PDB entry 6LTZ | X-ray diffraction, 1.97 A resolution | chains A and B

Chain A (and B):
Protein: Putative antitoxin HigA3
Source organism: Mycobacterium tuberculosis H37Rv
Notes: chain B of this document is another copy of the same molecule, construct and numbering; everything in this record applies to it too
UniProt: O53333 (HIGA3_MYCTU); residues 1-109 here = UniProt positions 1-109
Chain sequence (117 residues; each row starts with the number of its first residue):
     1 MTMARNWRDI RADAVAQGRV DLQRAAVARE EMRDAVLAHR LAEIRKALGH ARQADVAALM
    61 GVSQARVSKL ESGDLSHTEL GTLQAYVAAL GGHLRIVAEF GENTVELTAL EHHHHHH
Not modelled in the structure: 1-35, 114-117 (chain B: 1-33, 110-117)
Differences from the reference sequence: expression tag (110-117)
What the authors report for this chain:
  - self-association interface (contacts with another copy of this molecule): Val36, Ala38, Ile44, Ala47, Leu48, Leu75, Ser76, His77, Thr78, Glu79, Leu80, Gly81, Leu83, Val87, Leu90, His93, Arg95, Val97, Glu99, Thr104, Glu106, Thr108
  - contacts within the chain: Arg45-Glu71 (salt bridge)
  - conformationally variable residues (order/disorder transition): Asp34, Ala35

How chain A and chain B interact:
Contacting residue pairs (79; chain A residue first):
  Val36(A) with Thr104(B); Val105(B); Glu106(B), hydrogen bond (backbone-backbone)
  Leu37(A) with Glu106(B)
  Ala38(A) with Glu106(B), hydrogen bond (backbone-backbone); Leu107(B); Thr108(B), hydrogen bond (backbone-backbone)
  His39(A) with Thr108(B); Ala109(B)
  Ile44(A) with Phe100(B), hydrophobic; Val105(B), hydrophobic; Leu107(B), hydrophobic
  Leu48(A) with Phe100(B), hydrophobic
  Leu75(A) with Leu80(B); Ala109(B), hydrophobic
  Ser76(A) with Glu79(B); Leu80(B); Gly81(B), hydrogen bond (backbone-backbone)
  His77(A) with Glu79(B)
  Thr78(A) with Glu79(B); Leu80(B), hydrogen bond (backbone-backbone)
  Glu79(A) with Ser76(B); His77(B), salt bridge; Thr78(B)
  Leu80(A) with Leu75(B); Ser76(B); Thr78(B), hydrogen bond (backbone-backbone); Leu80(B), hydrophobic; Leu83(B), hydrophobic
  Gly81(A) with Ser76(B), hydrogen bond (backbone-backbone)
  Val87(A) with Ala98(B), hydrophobic; Phe100(B), hydrophobic
  Leu90(A) with Phe100(B), hydrophobic
  Gly92(A) with Glu99(B); Phe100(B)
  His93(A) with Val97(B); Ala98(B); Glu99(B), hydrogen bond (backbone-backbone)
  Leu94(A) with Ile96(B), hydrophobic; Val97(B)
  Arg95(A) with Arg95(B); Ile96(B); Val97(B), hydrogen bond (backbone-backbone); Glu99(B), salt bridge
  Ile96(A) with Leu94(B), hydrophobic; Arg95(B)
  Val97(A) with His93(B); Leu94(B); Arg95(B), hydrogen bond (backbone-backbone)
  Ala98(A) with Val87(B), hydrophobic; His93(B)
  Glu99(A) with Gly92(B); His93(B), salt bridge; Arg95(B), salt bridge
  Phe100(A) with Ile44(B), hydrophobic; Leu48(B), hydrophobic; Val87(B); Leu90(B), hydrophobic; Gly92(B)
  Thr104(A) with Ala35(B); Val36(B), hydrogen bond (backbone-backbone)
  Val105(A) with Val36(B); Ala38(B), hydrophobic; Ala47(B), hydrophobic
  Glu106(A) with Val36(B), hydrogen bond (backbone-backbone); Leu37(B); Ala38(B), hydrogen bond (backbone-backbone)
  Leu107(A) with Ala38(B); Ile44(B), hydrophobic; Leu75(B), hydrophobic; Leu83(B), hydrophobic
  Thr108(A) with Ala38(B), hydrogen bond (backbone-backbone); His39(B); Leu75(B)
  Ala109(A) with Ser76(B)
  Leu110(A) with Ser76(B)
  Glu111(A) with Ser76(B)
  His112(A) with Ser76(B), hydrogen bond (side chain-backbone); His77(B)
Interface residues without a listed pair, chain A (36 interface residues in all): Leu41, Leu83, Gly91
Interface residues without a listed pair, chain B (35 interface residues in all): Thr82, Gly91

In short:
36 residues of chain A and 35 residues of chain B are in contact, with 15 hydrogen bonds and 4 salt bridges.
Among the polar pairs are Glu79(A)-His77(B), Arg95(A)-Glu99(B) and Glu99(A)-His93(B). The paper reports
conformational variability at Asp34(A) and Ala35(A); a self-association interface involving Val36(A), Ala38(A)
and Ile44(A) among others.
Chain A and chain B are both Putative antitoxin HigA3 (Mycobacterium tuberculosis H37Rv); the structure,
Induced DNA bending by unique dimerization of HigA antitoxin, was determined by X-ray diffraction together
with 6LTY from the same study.
